PDB entry 4Y8N | X-ray diffraction, 2.60 A resolution | chains I and Y of the 30 polymer chains in the assembly

# Chain I
Name: Proteasome subunit beta type-3
Organism: Saccharomyces cerevisiae (strain ATCC 204508 / S288c)
Notes: EC 3.4.25.1
Reference sequence: P25451 (PSB3_YEAST); residues 0-204 here correspond to UniProt positions 1-205 (UniProt number = residue number + 1)
Sequence (205 residues; each row starts with the number of its first residue; numbering starts at 0):
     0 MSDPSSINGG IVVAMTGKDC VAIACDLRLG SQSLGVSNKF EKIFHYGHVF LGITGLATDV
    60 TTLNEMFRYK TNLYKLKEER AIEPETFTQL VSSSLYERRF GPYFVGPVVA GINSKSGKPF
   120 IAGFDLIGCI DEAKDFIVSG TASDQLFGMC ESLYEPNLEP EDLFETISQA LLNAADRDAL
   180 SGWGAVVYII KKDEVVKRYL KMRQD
Not modelled in the structure: 0
Ion coordination: Mg2+ site 1: Asp177, Ser180; Mg2+ site 2: Asp204 (shared with Ala165(Y), Asp168(Y), Ser171(Y) of chain Y)
Curated features (UniProtKB/Swiss-Prot):
  - modified residue: Ser30 (Phosphoserine)
  - cross-link: Lys69 (Glycyl lysine isopeptide (Lys-Gly) (interchain with G-Cter in ubiquitin))

# Chain Y
Name: Proteasome subunit beta type-5
Organism: Saccharomyces cerevisiae (strain ATCC 204508 / S288c)
Notes: EC 3.4.25.1
Reference sequence: P30656 (PSB5_YEAST); residues 1-212 here correspond to UniProt positions 76-287 (UniProt number = residue number + 75)
Sequence (212 residues; each row starts with the number of its first residue):
     1 TTTLAFRFQG GIIVAVDSRA TAGNWVASQT VKKVIEINPF LLGTMAGGAA DCQFWETWLG
    61 SQCRLHELRE KERISVAAAS KILSNLVYQY KGAGLSMGTM ICGYTRKEGP TIYYVDSDGT
   121 RLKGDIFCVG SGQTFAYGVL DSNYKWDLSV EDALYLGKRS ILAAAHRDAY SGGSVNLYHV
   181 TEDGWIYHGN HDVGELFWKV KEEEGSFNNV IG
Ion coordination: Mg2+: Ala165, Asp168, Ser171 (shared with Asp204(I) of chain I)

# Interface between chain I and chain Y
Residue-residue contacts - 43 pairs, chain I then chain Y:
  Ser5(I) with Asn24(Y)
  Arg27(I) with Ala169(Y)
  Ser32(I) with Arg167(Y); Asp168(Y); Ala169(Y), hydrogen bond (backbone-backbone); Tyr170(Y)
  Leu33(I) with Phe135(Y), hydrophobic; Arg167(Y)
  Gly34(I) with Arg167(Y), hydrogen bond (backbone-side chain)
  Asn37(I) with Asn209(Y); Val210(Y)
  Lys38(I) with Asn209(Y), hydrogen bond (side chain-backbone)
  Gln144(I) with Trp25(Y)
  Asp175(I) with Gln29(Y), hydrogen bond (backbone-side chain)
  Arg176(I) with Trp25(Y); Val26(Y), hydrogen bond (side chain-backbone); Ala27(Y), hydrogen bond (side chain-backbone); Ser28(Y)
  Asp177(I) with Asn24(Y); Val26(Y)
  Ala178(I) with Asn24(Y), hydrogen bond (backbone-backbone); Val26(Y); Ala169(Y); Tyr170(Y), hydrophobic
  Leu179(I) with Asn24(Y)
  Trp182(I) with His166(Y), hydrogen bond (side chain-backbone)
  Lys200(I) with Trp198(Y); Gly212(Y), hydrogen bond (side chain-backbone)
  Met201(I) with Trp198(Y)
  Arg202(I) with Gly173(Y), hydrogen bond (side chain-backbone); Asp192(Y), salt bridge; Val193(Y); Gly194(Y)
  Gln203(I) with His166(Y), hydrogen bond (backbone-side chain); Phe197(Y); Trp198(Y); Val210(Y)
  Asp204(I) with Arg19(Y), salt bridge; Ala165(Y); Ser171(Y); Gly172(Y); Gly173(Y), hydrogen bond (side chain-backbone); Val193(Y)
Also at the interface, not in a pair above, chain I (21 interface residues in all): Gln31, Val35
Also at the interface, not in a pair above, chain Y (26 interface residues in all): Ile211

# Summary
The interface between chain I and chain Y involves 21 residues on one side and 26 on the other, with 12
hydrogen bonds and 2 salt bridges. Polar contacts include Arg202(I)-Asp192(Y), Asp204(I)-Arg19(Y) and
Gly34(I)-Arg167(Y). The Mg2+ site 1 is built by Asp177(I) and Ser180(I).
Here chain I is Proteasome subunit beta type-3 and chain Y is Proteasome subunit beta type-5, both from
Saccharomyces cerevisiae (strain ATCC 204508 / S288c). Entry 4Y8N (Yeast 20S proteasome beta7-delta7_Cter
mutant in complex with Ac-PAE-ep) was determined by X-ray diffraction (same publication as 4Y69, 4Y6A, 4Y6V,
4Y6Z, 4Y70, 4Y74 and 34 further entries).
